2FCV - chain A; structure by X-ray diffraction, 1.80 A resolution.

== Chain A ==
Name: syringomycin biosynthesis enzyme 2
Organism: Pseudomonas syringae
Amino-acid sequence (313 residues; numbered -2 to 310; the number before each row is that of its first residue; numbers below 1 keep their minus sign (Gly-2 is residue -2)):
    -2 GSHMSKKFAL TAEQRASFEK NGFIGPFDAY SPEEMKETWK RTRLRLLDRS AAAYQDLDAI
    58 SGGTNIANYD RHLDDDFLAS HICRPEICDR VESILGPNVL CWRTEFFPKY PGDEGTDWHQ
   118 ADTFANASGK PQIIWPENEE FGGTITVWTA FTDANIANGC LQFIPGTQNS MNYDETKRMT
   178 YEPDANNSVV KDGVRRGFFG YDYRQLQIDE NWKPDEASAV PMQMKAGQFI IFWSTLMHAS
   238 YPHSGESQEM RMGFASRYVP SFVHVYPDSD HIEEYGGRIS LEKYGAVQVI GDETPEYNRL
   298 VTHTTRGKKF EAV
Unresolved in the structure: -2 to 2, 57-60
Differences from the reference sequence: cloning artifact (-2 to 0)
Metal / ion sites: Fe2+: His116, His235 (together with 2-oxoglutaric acid, bromide ion)
Small-molecule neighbours:
  - 2-oxoglutaric acid (AKG): Phe104, Lys106, Thr113, His116, Thr143, Trp145, Leu158, Phe229, His235, Ser237, Arg248, Ala252, Arg254
  - DSU (((2R,3S,4S,5S)-3,4-dihydroxy-5-(hydroxymethyl)-5-((2R,3S,4S,5S,6R)-3,4,5-trihydroxy-6-methoxy-tetrahydro-2H-pyran-2-yloxy)-tetrahydrofuran-2-yl)methyl nonanoate): Glu16, Ile91, Leu92, Gly93, Pro94, Trp132, Glu137, Phe138, Gly139, Gln165, Asn166, Trp230, Thr232, Pro257, Phe259

== Summary ==
Bound to chain A: compound DSU and 2-oxoglutaric acid. His116 and His235 coordinate Fe2+.
Chain A is syringomycin biosynthesis enzyme 2 (Pseudomonas syringae); the structure, SyrB2 with Fe(II),
bromide, and alpha-ketoglutarate, was determined by X-ray diffraction together with 2FCT and 2FCU from the
same study.
